Entry 2CDH (X-ray diffraction, 4.20 A resolution (low resolution: residue-level contacts below are approximate; hydrogen-bond / salt-bridge calls are withheld)); this record covers chains 5 and T of the 36 polymer chains in the assembly.

# Chain 5
Molecule: Malonyl/palmitoyl transferase
Organism: Thermomyces lanuginosus
Chain sequence (305 residues; numbered 0 to 314; 10 numbers in that range are skipped by the numbering (no residue carries them; nothing is unmodelled there); the number before each row is that of its first residue; numbering starts at 0):
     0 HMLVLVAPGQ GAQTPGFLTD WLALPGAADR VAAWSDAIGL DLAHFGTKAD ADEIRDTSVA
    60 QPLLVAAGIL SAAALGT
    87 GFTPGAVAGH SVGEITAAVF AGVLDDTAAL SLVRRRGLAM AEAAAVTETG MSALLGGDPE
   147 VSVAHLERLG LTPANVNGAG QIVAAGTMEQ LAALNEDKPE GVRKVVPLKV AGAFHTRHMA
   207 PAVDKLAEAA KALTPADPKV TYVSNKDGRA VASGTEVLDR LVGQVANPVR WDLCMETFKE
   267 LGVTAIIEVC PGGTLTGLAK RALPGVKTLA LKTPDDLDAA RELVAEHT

# Chain T
Molecule: Dehydratase
Organism: Thermomyces lanuginosus
Chain sequence (248 residues; row label = number of the first residue in the row; note: 32 numbers in that range are skipped by the numbering (no residue carries them; nothing is unmodelled there)):
    10 AIGQKLPPFS YAYTELEAIM YALGVGASIK DPKDLKFIYE GSSDFSCLPT FGVIIGQKSM
    70 M
    87 VLHGEQYLEL YKPLPRAGKL KCEAVVADVL
   122 VVIIMDVYSY SEKELICHNQ FSLFL
   158 SDKVKVAVAI PNRPPDAVLT DTTSLNQAAL YRLSGDWNPL HIDPNFASLA GFDKPILHGL
   218 CTFGFSARRV LQQFADNDVS RFKAVKARFA KPVYPGQTLQ TEMWKEGNRI HFQTKVQETG
   278 DIVISNAYVD LA

# How chain 5 and chain T interact
Pairs across the interface - 5 pairs, chain 5 then chain T:
  A131(5) with I38(T)
  V132(5) with L44(T); Y48(T)
  T133(5) with L44(T)
  E134(5) with P41(T)
Also at the interface, not in a pair above, chain T (6 interface residues in all): K42, I47

# Summary
4 residues of chain 5 face 6 of chain T across their interface.
Here chain 5 is Malonyl/palmitoyl transferase and chain T is Dehydratase, both from Thermomyces lanuginosus.
Entry 2CDH (Architecture of the thermomyces lanuginosus fungal fatty acid synthase at 5 angstrom resolution)
was determined by X-ray diffraction.
